PDB entry 7UX4 | X-ray diffraction, 2.23 A resolution | chains B and C of the 4 polymer chains in the assembly

[Chain B (and C)]
Protein: NADP-dependent isopropanol dehydrogenase
From: Thermoanaerobacter pseudethanolicus
Notes: EC 1.1.1.80; engineered mutation(s): I86A; chain C of this document is another copy of the same molecule, construct and numbering; everything in this record applies to it too
UniProtKB: P14941 (ADH_THEBR); numbering as in UniProt (aligned over 1-352)
Amino-acid sequence (352 residues; each row starts with the number of its first residue):
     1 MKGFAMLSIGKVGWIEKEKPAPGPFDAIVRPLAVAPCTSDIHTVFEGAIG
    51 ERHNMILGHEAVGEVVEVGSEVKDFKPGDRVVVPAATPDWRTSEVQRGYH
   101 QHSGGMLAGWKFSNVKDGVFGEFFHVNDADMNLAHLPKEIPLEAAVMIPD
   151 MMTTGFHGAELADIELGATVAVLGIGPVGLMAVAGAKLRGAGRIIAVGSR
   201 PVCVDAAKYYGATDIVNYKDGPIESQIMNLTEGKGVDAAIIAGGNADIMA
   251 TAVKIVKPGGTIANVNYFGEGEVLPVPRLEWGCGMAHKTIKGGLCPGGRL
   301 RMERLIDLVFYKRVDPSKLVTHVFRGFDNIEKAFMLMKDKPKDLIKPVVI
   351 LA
Sequence notes: conflict A86 (Ile in P14941)
Modified / non-standard residues: M1 (N-formylmethionine; FME)
Swiss-Prot annotation at these positions:
  - binding site (Zn(2+)): C37, H59, D150
  - binding site (NADP(+)): I175 to V178, G198 to R200, Y218, V265 to Y267, K340
Metal / ion sites: Zn2+: C37, H59, E60, D150 (together with (1S,3S)-3-methylcyclohexan-1-ol); K+ site 1: Y99 (shared with 4 residues of chain A); K+ site 2: G259, G260, H287, T289 (shared with 1 residue of chain A); K+ site 3 near D307 (its only coordinating residue here)
Residues lining bound ligands:
  - NADP (NAP; NADP nicotinamide-adenine-dinucleotide phosphate): C37, T38, S39, H42, D150, M151, T154, G174, I175, G176, P177, V178, G179, V197, S199, R200, Y218, I223, A242, G243, G244, I248, V265, N266, Y267, G293, L294, C295, K340
  - (1S,3S)-3-methylcyclohexan-1-ol (NWO): C37, S39, H59, A85, W110, D150, L294, C295

[Chain B / chain C interface]
Pairs across the interface (44; chain B residue first):
  F156(B) - L166(C)  hydrophobic
  E160(B) - L166(C)
  I164(B) - R189(C)  hydrogen bond (backbone-side chain)
  E165(B) - R304(C)  salt bridge
  L166(B) - F156(C)  hydrophobic
  L166(B) - E160(C)
  L166(B) - R189(C)
  L166(B) - R304(C)
  G167(B) - R304(C)
  G167(B) - L308(C)
  L188(B) - K187(C)
  L188(B) - L188(C)
  L188(B) - R189(C)
  L188(B) - G190(C)  hydrogen bond (backbone-backbone)
  R189(B) - I164(C)  hydrogen bond (side chain-backbone)
  R189(B) - L166(C)
  R189(B) - L188(C)
  R189(B) - R189(C)  hydrogen bond (side chain-backbone)
  G190(B) - L188(C)  hydrogen bond (backbone-backbone)
  G190(B) - L308(C)
  A191(B) - L308(C)
  A191(B) - R313(C)  hydrogen bond (backbone-side chain)
  G192(B) - R313(C)  hydrogen bond (backbone-side chain)
  R193(B) - Y311(C)
  I194(B) - R313(C)
  G211(B) - R313(C)  hydrogen bond (backbone-side chain)
  T213(B) - Y311(C)
  T213(B) - R313(C)
  D237(B) - R304(C)  salt bridge
  R304(B) - E165(C)  salt bridge
  R304(B) - L166(C)
  R304(B) - G167(C)
  R304(B) - D237(C)  salt bridge
  L308(B) - G167(C)
  L308(B) - G190(C)
  L308(B) - A191(C)
  L308(B) - G192(C)
  Y311(B) - R193(C)
  Y311(B) - T213(C)
  R313(B) - A191(C)  hydrogen bond (side chain-backbone)
  R313(B) - G192(C)  hydrogen bond (side chain-backbone)
  R313(B) - I194(C)
  R313(B) - G211(C)  hydrogen bond (side chain-backbone)
  R313(B) - T213(C)
Interface residues without a listed pair, chain B (24 interface residues in all): A168, T169, K187, D307
Interface residues without a listed pair, chain C (24 interface residues in all): A168, T169, D307

[Summary]
The chain B/chain C interface involves 24 residues from each chain, with 11 hydrogen bonds and 4 salt bridges.
Polar contacts include E165(B)-R304(C), D237(B)-R304(C) and I164(B)-R189(C). Bound to chain B: NADP and
(1S,3S)-3-methylcyclohexan-1-ol. From UniProt: 3 Zn2+-binding residues and 12 NADP+-binding residues on chain
B.
Both chains are NADP-dependent isopropanol dehydrogenase (Thermoanaerobacter pseudethanolicus). Entry 7UX4
(Crystallographic snapshots of ternary complexes of thermophilic secondary alcohol dehydrogenase from
Thermoanaerobacter pseudoethanolicus reveal the dynamics ...) was determined by X-ray diffraction, deposited
together with 7UUT and 7UTC.
